Entry 6OOU (X-ray diffraction, 2.13 A resolution); this record covers chains B and A.

== Chain B (and A) ==
Protein: NL4-3 protease
Organism: Human immunodeficiency virus 1
Notes: chain A of this document is another copy of the same molecule, construct and numbering; everything in this record applies to it too
Reference sequence: Q7ZCR0 (Q7ZCR0_9HIV1); numbering as in UniProt (aligned over 1-99)
Sequence (99 residues; row label = number of the first residue in the row):
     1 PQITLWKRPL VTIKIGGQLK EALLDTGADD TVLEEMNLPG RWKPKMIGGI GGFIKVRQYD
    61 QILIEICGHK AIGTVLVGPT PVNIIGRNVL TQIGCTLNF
Construct notes: engineered mutation K7 (Gln in Q7ZCR0), V89 (Leu in Q7ZCR0)
Ligand contacts: tmc114 (017; (3r,3as,6ar)-hexahydrofuro[2,3-b]furan-3-yl(1S,2R)-3-[[(4-aminophenyl)sulfonyl](isobutyl)amino]-1-benzyl-2-hydroxypropylcarbamate): R8, L23, D25, G27, A28, D29, D30, V32, I47, G48, G49, I50, L76, P81, V82, I84
Reported in the primary citation:
  - mutagenesis - L89V (57fold): decreased catalytic activity

== Interface between chain B and chain A ==
Contacting residue pairs (93):
  P1(B) - L97(A)
  P1(B) - N98(A)
  P1(B) - F99(A)  hydrogen bond (backbone-backbone)
  Q2(B) - T96(A)
  Q2(B) - L97(A)
  Q2(B) - N98(A)  hydrogen bond
  I3(B) - T96(A)
  I3(B) - L97(A)  hydrogen bond (backbone-backbone)
  I3(B) - F99(A)  hydrophobic
  L5(B) - T26(A)
  L5(B) - R87(A)  hydrogen bond (backbone-side chain)
  L5(B) - L90(A)  hydrophobic
  L5(B) - T91(A)
  L5(B) - C95(A)
  W6(B) - R87(A)  hydrogen bond (backbone-side chain)
  W6(B) - T91(A)
  K7(B) - R87(A)
  R8(B) - D29(A)  salt bridge
  R8(B) - R87(A)
  P9(B) - T26(A)
  L23(B) - G27(A)
  L24(B) - T26(A)  hydrogen bond (backbone-side chain)
  L24(B) - F99(A)  hydrophobic
  D25(B) - D25(A)
  D25(B) - T26(A)
  D25(B) - G27(A)  hydrogen bond (side chain-backbone)
  T26(B) - L5(A)
  T26(B) - P9(A)
  T26(B) - L24(A)  hydrogen bond (side chain-backbone)
  T26(B) - D25(A)
  T26(B) - T26(A)  hydrogen bond (backbone-side chain)
  T26(B) - L97(A)
  G27(B) - L23(A)
  G27(B) - L24(A)
  G27(B) - D25(A)
  D29(B) - R8(A)  salt bridge
  I47(B) - I50(A)  hydrophobic
  G49(B) - I50(A)
  G49(B) - P81(A)
  I50(B) - G49(A)  hydrogen bond (backbone-backbone)
  I50(B) - I50(A)  hydrogen bond (backbone-backbone)
  I50(B) - G51(A)  hydrogen bond (backbone-backbone)
  I50(B) - G52(A)
  I50(B) - I54(A)  hydrophobic
  I50(B) - T80(A)
  I50(B) - P81(A)
  I50(B) - I84(A)  hydrophobic
  G51(B) - G51(A)
  G51(B) - G52(A)
  G51(B) - I54(A)
  G52(B) - G51(A)
  I54(B) - I50(A)
  H69(B) - F99(A)  hydrogen bond (side chain-backbone)
  T80(B) - I50(A)
  R87(B) - L5(A)  hydrogen bond (side chain-backbone)
  R87(B) - W6(A)  hydrogen bond (side chain-backbone)
  R87(B) - K7(A)  hydrogen bond (side chain-backbone)
  R87(B) - R8(A)
  R87(B) - P9(A)
  L90(B) - L5(A)  hydrophobic
  T91(B) - L5(A)
  T91(B) - W6(A)
  I93(B) - F99(A)
  G94(B) - N98(A)
  G94(B) - F99(A)
  C95(B) - L5(A)
  C95(B) - L97(A)  hydrophobic
  C95(B) - N98(A)
  C95(B) - F99(A)  hydrophobic
  T96(B) - Q2(A)  hydrogen bond
  T96(B) - I3(A)
  T96(B) - T96(A)
  T96(B) - L97(A)
  T96(B) - N98(A)  hydrogen bond (backbone-backbone)
  L97(B) - P1(A)
  L97(B) - Q2(A)
  L97(B) - I3(A)  hydrogen bond (backbone-backbone)
  L97(B) - T26(A)
  L97(B) - C95(A)  hydrophobic
  L97(B) - T96(A)
  L97(B) - L97(A)  hydrophobic
  N98(B) - P1(A)
  N98(B) - Q2(A)  hydrogen bond
  N98(B) - G94(A)
  N98(B) - C95(A)
  N98(B) - T96(A)  hydrogen bond (backbone-backbone)
  N98(B) - N98(A)  hydrogen bond
  F99(B) - P1(A)  hydrogen bond (backbone-backbone)
  F99(B) - I3(A)  hydrophobic
  F99(B) - H69(A)
  F99(B) - I93(A)
  F99(B) - G94(A)
  F99(B) - C95(A)  hydrophobic
Also at the interface, not in a pair above, chain B (37 interface residues in all): T4, G48, F53, P81, I84
Also at the interface, not in a pair above, chain A (40 interface residues in all): T4, V32, I47, G48, F53, I66, C67

== Overview ==
37 residues of chain B and 40 residues of chain A are in contact, with 23 hydrogen bonds and 2 salt bridges.
Among the polar pairs are R8(B)-D29(A), Q2(B)-N98(A) and L5(B)-R87(A). Chain B binds tmc114. The paper reports
that L89V of chain B reduces catalytic activity.
Both chains are NL4-3 protease (Human immunodeficiency virus 1). Entry 6OOU (Crystal structure of HIV-1
Protease NL4-3 L89V Mutant in complex with darunavir) was determined by X-ray diffraction (same publication as
6OOS and 6OOT).
